8ZB6 - chains A and B of the 3 polymer chains in the assembly; structure by electron microscopy, 3.10 A resolution.

Chain A:
Name: VP1
Source organism: Poliovirus 2
Notes: EC 3.4.22.29, 3.6.1.15, 3.4.22.28, 2.7.7.48
UniProtKB: Q80I02 (Q80I02_9ENTO); residues 1-301 here correspond to UniProt positions 579-879 (UniProt number = residue number + 578)
Amino-acid sequence (301 residues; each row starts with the number of its first residue):
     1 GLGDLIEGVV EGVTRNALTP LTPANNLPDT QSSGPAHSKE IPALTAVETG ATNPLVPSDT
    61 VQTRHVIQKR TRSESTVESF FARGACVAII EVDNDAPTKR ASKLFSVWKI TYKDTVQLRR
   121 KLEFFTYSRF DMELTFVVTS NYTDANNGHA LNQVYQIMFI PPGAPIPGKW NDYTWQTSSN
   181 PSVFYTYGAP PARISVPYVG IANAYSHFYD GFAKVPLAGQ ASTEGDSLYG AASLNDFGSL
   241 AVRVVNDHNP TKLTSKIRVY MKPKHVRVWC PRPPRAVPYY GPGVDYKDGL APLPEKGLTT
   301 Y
Disordered / not traced: 1-68
Construct notes: conflict Ile-41 (Thr619 in Q80I02), Leu-134 (Phe712 in Q80I02), Phe-159 (Tyr737 in Q80I02)
Ligand contacts: sphingosine (SPH): Ile-110, Tyr-112, Lys-113, Phe-130, Met-132, Leu-134, Ile-157, Met-158, Phe-159, Pro-181, Ser-182, Val-183, Ile-194, Val-196, Val-199, Tyr-205, Ser-206, His-207, Leu-234, Asn-235, Phe-237, Leu-240, Met-261
Reported in the primary citation:
  - binding site for sphingosine: Leu-134, Phe-159
  - conformationally variable residues (loop rearrangement, order/disorder transition): Leu-134, Phe-159, Ala-213 to Ala-231, Ala-232 to Asp-236

Chain B:
Name: VP2
Source organism: Poliovirus 2
Notes: EC 3.4.22.29, 3.6.1.15, 3.4.22.28, 2.7.7.48
UniProtKB: Q80I02 (Q80I02_9ENTO); residues 1-271 here correspond to UniProt positions 70-340 (UniProt number = residue number + 69)
Amino-acid sequence (271 residues; each row starts with the number of its first residue):
     1 SPNIEACGYS DRVMQLTLGN STITTQEAAN SVVAYGRWPE YIKDSEANPV DQPTEPDVAA
    61 CRFYTLDTVT WRKESRGWWW KLPDALKDMG LFGQNMFYHY LGRAGYTVHV QCNASKFHQG
   121 ALGVFAVPEM CLAGDSTTHM FTKYENANPG EKGGEFKGSF TLDTNATNPA RNFCPVDYLF
   181 GSGVLAGNAF VYPHQIINLR TNNCATLVLP YVNSLSIDSM TKHNNWGIAI LPLAPLDFAT
   241 ESSTEIPITL TIAPMCCEFN GLRNITVPRT Q
Disordered / not traced: 1-12, 46-51
Reported in the primary citation:
  - conformationally variable residues (order/disorder transition): Gly-134 to Pro-149, Phe-160 to Phe-173

Interface between chain A and chain B:
Contacting residue pairs - 94 pairs, chain A then chain B:
  Thr-126(A) / Glu-129(B)
  Tyr-127(A) / Glu-129(B)  hydrogen bond
  Tyr-127(A) / Val-212(B)  hydrophobic
  Tyr-127(A) / Asn-213(B)
  Tyr-127(A) / Ser-214(B)
  Ala-202(A) / Ser-214(B)
  Ala-202(A) / Leu-215(B)  hydrophobic
  Asn-203(A) / Ser-214(B)  hydrogen bond (backbone-backbone)
  Asn-203(A) / Leu-215(B)
  Ala-204(A) / Ser-214(B)
  Ser-206(A) / Ser-214(B)  hydrogen bond
  Phe-208(A) / Glu-129(B)
  Tyr-209(A) / Glu-129(B)
  Tyr-209(A) / Cys-131(B)
  Tyr-209(A) / Lys-222(B)
  Tyr-209(A) / His-223(B)
  Asp-210(A) / Lys-81(B)  salt bridge
  Asp-210(A) / Glu-129(B)  hydrogen bond (backbone-side chain)
  Asp-210(A) / Met-130(B)
  Asp-210(A) / Cys-131(B)
  Asp-210(A) / His-223(B)
  Asp-210(A) / Asn-224(B)  hydrogen bond (backbone-backbone)
  Gly-211(A) / Lys-222(B)
  Phe-212(A) / Thr-142(B)
  Phe-212(A) / Lys-143(B)
  Phe-212(A) / Tyr-144(B)  hydrophobic
  Phe-212(A) / Ala-147(B)  hydrophobic
  Phe-212(A) / Lys-222(B)  hydrogen bond (backbone-backbone)
  Ala-213(A) / Lys-222(B)
  Val-215(A) / Tyr-144(B)
  Val-215(A) / Thr-221(B)
  Val-215(A) / Lys-222(B)
  Pro-216(A) / Tyr-144(B)
  Pro-216(A) / Glu-145(B)
  Pro-216(A) / Pro-268(B)
  Pro-216(A) / Arg-269(B)  hydrogen bond (backbone-backbone)
  Leu-217(A) / Thr-266(B)
  Leu-217(A) / Val-267(B)
  Leu-217(A) / Arg-269(B)
  Ala-218(A) / Val-267(B)  hydrogen bond (backbone-backbone)
  Ala-218(A) / Pro-268(B)
  Ala-218(A) / Arg-269(B)
  Ala-221(A) / Arg-269(B)
  Ser-222(A) / Arg-269(B)
  Glu-224(A) / Arg-269(B)
  Asp-226(A) / Arg-171(B)  salt bridge
  Leu-228(A) / His-139(B)
  Leu-228(A) / Met-140(B)
  Tyr-229(A) / Lys-81(B)
  Tyr-229(A) / Met-130(B)
  Tyr-229(A) / Cys-131(B)
  Tyr-229(A) / Met-140(B)  hydrogen bond (backbone-backbone)
  Tyr-229(A) / Phe-173(B)  hydrophobic
  Cys-270(A) / Tyr-35(B)
  Cys-270(A) / Val-212(B)  hydrophobic
  Pro-271(A) / Tyr-192(B)
  Arg-272(A) / Pro-128(B)  hydrogen bond (side chain-backbone)
  Arg-272(A) / Glu-129(B)  hydrogen bond (side chain-backbone)
  Arg-272(A) / Tyr-192(B)  hydrogen bond
  Pro-273(A) / Val-184(B)  hydrophobic
  Pro-273(A) / Asn-188(B)
  Pro-273(A) / Val-191(B)
  Pro-273(A) / Tyr-192(B)
  Pro-274(A) / Val-184(B)
  Pro-274(A) / Asn-188(B)
  Arg-275(A) / Ser-182(B)  hydrogen bond (side chain-backbone)
  Arg-275(A) / Gly-183(B)
  Ala-276(A) / Gly-183(B)  hydrogen bond (backbone-backbone)
  Ala-276(A) / Val-184(B)  hydrophobic
  Ala-276(A) / Leu-185(B)
  Val-277(A) / Leu-179(B)  hydrophobic
  Val-277(A) / Gly-183(B)  hydrogen bond (backbone-backbone)
  Tyr-280(A) / His-139(B)  hydrogen bond (backbone-side chain)
  Gly-281(A) / His-139(B)
  Val-284(A) / Cys-131(B)
  Val-284(A) / Leu-132(B)
  Val-284(A) / Ala-133(B)
  Asp-285(A) / Ala-133(B)
  Asp-285(A) / Gly-134(B)  hydrogen bond (side chain-backbone)
  Asp-285(A) / His-139(B)
  Asp-285(A) / Met-140(B)  hydrogen bond (side chain-backbone)
  Tyr-286(A) / Ala-133(B)  hydrophobic
  Tyr-286(A) / Phe-160(B)
  Tyr-286(A) / Cys-174(B)  hydrogen bond (side chain-backbone)
  Tyr-286(A) / Val-176(B)
  Tyr-286(A) / Leu-179(B)  hydrophobic
  Tyr-286(A) / Gly-181(B)
  Tyr-286(A) / Gly-183(B)
  Lys-287(A) / His-139(B)  hydrogen bond
  Lys-287(A) / Phe-160(B)
  Leu-290(A) / Phe-160(B)  hydrophobic
  Leu-290(A) / Tyr-178(B)  hydrogen bond (backbone-side chain)
  Leu-290(A) / Leu-179(B)  hydrophobic
  Leu-293(A) / Leu-185(B)  hydrophobic
Other interface residues (no listed pair), chain A (44 interface residues in all): Gln-220, Ser-227, Gly-230, Pro-282, Gly-283, Pro-292
Other interface residues (no listed pair), chain B (50 interface residues in all): Val-127, Thr-137, Thr-138, Phe-141, Asn-148, Pro-175, Ser-216

Summary:
Chain A and chain B form an interface of 44 and 50 residues respectively; the contacts include 21 hydrogen
bonds and 2 salt bridges. Polar pairs include Asp-210(A)/Lys-81(B), Asp-226(A)/Arg-171(B) and
Tyr-127(A)/Glu-129(B). Bound to chain A: sphingosine. The paper reports a binding site for sphingosine at
Leu-134(A) and Phe-159(A); conformational variability at Leu-134(A), Phe-159(A) and Gly-134(B) among others.
Chain A is VP1 and chain B is VP2, both from Poliovirus 2; the structure, Yeast-expressed polio type 2
stabilized virus-like particles, was determined by electron microscopy, deposited together with 8ZH6.
